Entry 1JKU (X-ray diffraction, 1.84 A resolution); this record covers chains B and C of the 6 polymer chains in the assembly.

# Chain B (and C)
Protein: pseudocatalase
From: Lactobacillus plantarum
Notes: EC 1.11.1.6; chain C of this document is another copy of the same molecule, construct and numbering; everything in this record applies to it too
Reference sequence: P60355 (MCAT_LACPL); numbering as in UniProt (aligned over 1-266)
Chain sequence (266 residues; numbered 1 to 266; the number before each row is that of its first residue):
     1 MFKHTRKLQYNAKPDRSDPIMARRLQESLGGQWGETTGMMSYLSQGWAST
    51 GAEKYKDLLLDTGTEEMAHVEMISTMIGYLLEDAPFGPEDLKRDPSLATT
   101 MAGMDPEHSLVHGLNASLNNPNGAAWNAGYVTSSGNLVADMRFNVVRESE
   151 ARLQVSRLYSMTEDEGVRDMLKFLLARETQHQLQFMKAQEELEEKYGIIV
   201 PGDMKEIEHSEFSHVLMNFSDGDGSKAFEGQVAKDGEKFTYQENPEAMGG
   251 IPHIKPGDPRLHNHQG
Bound ions: manganese (III) ion site 1: E35, E66, H69 (together with hydroxide ion); Ca2+ site 1: D57, D61 (shared with N218(C), S220(C), G222(C) of chain C); manganese (III) ion site 2: E66, E148, H181 (together with hydroxide ion); Ca2+ site 2: N218, S220, G222 (shared with D57(C), D61(C) of chain C)
Small-molecule neighbours:
  - hydroxide ion (OH), molecule 1: E35, E66, H69, E148, R177, E178, H181
  - hydroxide ion (OH), molecule 2: E35, E66, H69, R147, E148, E178, H181
  - hydroxide ion (OH), molecule 3: E35, E66, H69, L174, E178
Swiss-Prot annotation at these positions:
  - binding site (Mn(2+)): E35, E66, H69, E148, H181
  - binding site (Ca(2+)): D57, D61, N218, S220, G222
  - mutagenesis: Y42 (Y42F: Loss of activity)

# Chain B / chain C interface
Residue-residue contacts (242; chain B residue first):
  R6(B) - G250(C)
  R6(B) - I251(C)
  R6(B) - P252(C)
  K7(B) - A247(C)
  K7(B) - G250(C)
  K7(B) - I251(C)
  L8(B) - A247(C)
  L8(B) - M248(C)  hydrogen bond (backbone-backbone)
  L8(B) - G249(C)  hydrogen bond (backbone-backbone)
  L8(B) - G250(C)  hydrogen bond (backbone-backbone)
  L8(B) - P252(C)
  Q9(B) - M217(C)
  Q9(B) - F219(C)
  Q9(B) - E246(C)
  Q9(B) - A247(C)
  Q9(B) - M248(C)  hydrogen bond (backbone-backbone)
  Q9(B) - G249(C)
  Y10(B) - H209(C)
  Y10(B) - M248(C)  hydrophobic
  Y10(B) - G249(C)
  N11(B) - M248(C)
  N11(B) - G249(C)
  Q32(B) - G129(C)  hydrogen bond (side chain-backbone)
  Q32(B) - V131(C)  hydrogen bond (side chain-backbone)
  Q32(B) - T132(C)  hydrogen bond
  W33(B) - T132(C)  hydrogen bond
  W33(B) - F143(C)  hydrophobic
  E53(B) - G224(C)
  K54(B) - G224(C)
  K54(B) - A227(C)
  K54(B) - F228(C)
  K54(B) - Q231(C)
  D57(B) - S220(C)
  D57(B) - G222(C)  hydrogen bond (side chain-backbone)
  D57(B) - D223(C)
  D57(B) - G224(C)  hydrogen bond (side chain-backbone)
  D57(B) - S225(C)  hydrogen bond (side chain-backbone)
  L58(B) - L216(C)  hydrophobic
  L58(B) - F228(C)  hydrophobic
  L60(B) - S220(C)
  D61(B) - M217(C)
  D61(B) - N218(C)  hydrogen bond
  D61(B) - F219(C)  hydrogen bond (side chain-backbone)
  D61(B) - S220(C)  hydrogen bond (side chain-backbone)
  D61(B) - S225(C)  hydrogen bond
  T64(B) - F219(C)
  E65(B) - F219(C)
  T75(B) - P252(C)
  Y79(B) - P252(C)
  Y79(B) - H253(C)  hydrogen bond (side chain-backbone)
  Y79(B) - I254(C)  hydrophobic
  E82(B) - I254(C)
  E82(B) - K255(C)  hydrogen bond (side chain-backbone)
  D83(B) - K255(C)  salt bridge
  F86(B) - R260(C)
  F86(B) - L261(C)  hydrophobic
  D90(B) - R260(C)  salt bridge
  S109(B) - L261(C)
  G113(B) - N263(C)
  G129(B) - Q32(C)  hydrogen bond (backbone-side chain)
  G129(B) - Y130(C)
  Y130(B) - G129(C)
  V131(B) - Q32(C)  hydrogen bond (backbone-side chain)
  T132(B) - Q32(C)
  T132(B) - W33(C)  hydrogen bond
  T132(B) - E150(C)
  S134(B) - E150(C)
  S134(B) - L153(C)
  S134(B) - R157(C)  hydrogen bond (backbone-side chain)
  N136(B) - L153(C)
  A139(B) - E150(C)
  D140(B) - E150(C)
  R142(B) - V145(C)
  R142(B) - V146(C)
  R142(B) - S149(C)  hydrogen bond
  R142(B) - Q182(C)  hydrogen bond
  R142(B) - M186(C)
  F143(B) - W33(C)  hydrophobic
  F143(B) - V146(C)
  V145(B) - R142(C)
  V146(B) - R142(C)
  V146(B) - F143(C)
  V146(B) - V146(C)  hydrophobic
  S149(B) - R142(C)  hydrogen bond
  S149(B) - V200(C)
  E150(B) - T132(C)
  E150(B) - S134(C)
  E150(B) - A139(C)
  E150(B) - D140(C)
  R152(B) - I199(C)
  R152(B) - V200(C)  hydrogen bond (side chain-backbone)
  R152(B) - P201(C)  hydrogen bond (side chain-backbone)
  R152(B) - M204(C)
  R152(B) - E208(C)  salt bridge
  L153(B) - S134(C)
  L153(B) - N136(C)
  S156(B) - P201(C)
  S156(B) - M204(C)
  R157(B) - S134(C)  hydrogen bond (side chain-backbone)
  Y159(B) - I207(C)
  D169(B) - H209(C)  salt bridge
  K172(B) - I207(C)
  K172(B) - E208(C)
  K172(B) - H209(C)  hydrogen bond (backbone-backbone)
  F173(B) - H209(C)  hydrogen bond (backbone-side chain)
  F173(B) - F212(C)  hydrophobic
  F173(B) - M248(C)  hydrophobic
  L175(B) - M204(C)  hydrophobic
  L175(B) - I207(C)  hydrophobic
  L175(B) - E208(C)
  A176(B) - E208(C)
  A176(B) - H209(C)
  A176(B) - F212(C)
  A176(B) - S213(C)
  R177(B) - F212(C)  hydrogen bond (side chain-backbone)
  R177(B) - V215(C)  hydrogen bond (side chain-backbone)
  R177(B) - M217(C)
  T179(B) - I199(C)
  T179(B) - E208(C)  hydrogen bond
  T179(B) - S213(C)
  Q180(B) - S213(C)  hydrogen bond (backbone-backbone)
  Q180(B) - H214(C)
  Q180(B) - V215(C)  hydrogen bond (side chain-backbone)
  Q180(B) - L216(C)
  Q180(B) - F239(C)
  Q182(B) - R142(C)  hydrogen bond
  Q182(B) - I198(C)
  Q182(B) - I199(C)
  Q182(B) - V200(C)  hydrogen bond (side chain-backbone)
  L183(B) - I199(C)  hydrophobic
  L183(B) - H214(C)
  L183(B) - D235(C)
  L183(B) - F239(C)
  Q184(B) - L216(C)
  Q184(B) - F239(C)
  M186(B) - R142(C)
  M186(B) - I198(C)
  K187(B) - F228(C)
  K187(B) - V232(C)
  K187(B) - F239(C)
  E191(B) - Q231(C)  hydrogen bond
  I198(B) - Q182(C)
  I198(B) - M186(C)
  I199(B) - R152(C)
  I199(B) - T179(C)
  I199(B) - Q182(C)
  I199(B) - L183(C)  hydrophobic
  V200(B) - S149(C)
  V200(B) - R152(C)  hydrogen bond (backbone-side chain)
  V200(B) - Q182(C)  hydrogen bond (backbone-side chain)
  P201(B) - R152(C)  hydrogen bond (backbone-side chain)
  P201(B) - L153(C)
  P201(B) - S156(C)
  M204(B) - R152(C)
  M204(B) - S156(C)
  M204(B) - L175(C)  hydrophobic
  I207(B) - Y159(C)
  I207(B) - K172(C)  hydrogen bond (backbone-side chain)
  E208(B) - R152(C)  salt bridge
  E208(B) - K172(C)
  E208(B) - L175(C)
  E208(B) - A176(C)
  E208(B) - T179(C)  hydrogen bond
  H209(B) - Y10(C)
  H209(B) - D169(C)  salt bridge
  H209(B) - K172(C)  hydrogen bond (backbone-backbone)
  H209(B) - F173(C)  hydrogen bond (side chain-backbone)
  H209(B) - A176(C)
  F212(B) - F173(C)  hydrophobic
  F212(B) - A176(C)
  F212(B) - R177(C)  hydrogen bond (backbone-side chain)
  S213(B) - A176(C)
  S213(B) - T179(C)
  S213(B) - Q180(C)  hydrogen bond (backbone-backbone)
  H214(B) - Q180(C)
  H214(B) - L183(C)
  V215(B) - R177(C)  hydrogen bond (backbone-side chain)
  V215(B) - Q180(C)  hydrogen bond (backbone-side chain)
  L216(B) - L58(C)  hydrophobic
  L216(B) - Q180(C)
  L216(B) - Q184(C)
  M217(B) - Q9(C)  hydrogen bond
  M217(B) - D61(C)
  M217(B) - R177(C)
  N218(B) - D57(C)
  N218(B) - D61(C)
  F219(B) - Q9(C)
  F219(B) - D61(C)  hydrogen bond (backbone-side chain)
  F219(B) - T64(C)
  F219(B) - E65(C)
  S220(B) - D57(C)
  S220(B) - L60(C)
  S220(B) - D61(C)  hydrogen bond (backbone-side chain)
  G222(B) - D57(C)  hydrogen bond (backbone-side chain)
  G224(B) - E53(C)
  G224(B) - K54(C)
  G224(B) - D57(C)
  S225(B) - D57(C)  hydrogen bond
  S225(B) - D61(C)  hydrogen bond
  A227(B) - K54(C)
  F228(B) - K54(C)
  F228(B) - L58(C)  hydrophobic
  F228(B) - K187(C)
  Q231(B) - K187(C)
  Q231(B) - E191(C)  hydrogen bond
  V232(B) - K187(C)  hydrogen bond (backbone-side chain)
  A233(B) - K187(C)
  D235(B) - L183(C)
  F239(B) - Q180(C)
  F239(B) - L183(C)
  F239(B) - Q184(C)
  F239(B) - K187(C)
  E246(B) - Q9(C)
  A247(B) - K7(C)
  A247(B) - L8(C)
  A247(B) - Q9(C)
  M248(B) - L8(C)  hydrogen bond (backbone-backbone)
  M248(B) - Q9(C)  hydrogen bond (backbone-backbone)
  M248(B) - N11(C)
  G249(B) - L8(C)  hydrogen bond (backbone-backbone)
  G249(B) - Q9(C)
  G249(B) - Y10(C)
  G249(B) - N11(C)
  G250(B) - K7(C)
  G250(B) - L8(C)  hydrogen bond (backbone-backbone)
  I251(B) - K7(C)
  P252(B) - R6(C)
  P252(B) - L8(C)  hydrophobic
  P252(B) - T75(C)
  P252(B) - Y79(C)
  H253(B) - Y79(C)  hydrogen bond (backbone-side chain)
  I254(B) - G78(C)
  I254(B) - Y79(C)  hydrophobic
  I254(B) - E82(C)
  K255(B) - E82(C)  hydrogen bond (backbone-side chain)
  K255(B) - D83(C)  salt bridge
  R260(B) - F86(C)
  R260(B) - E89(C)
  R260(B) - D90(C)  salt bridge
  L261(B) - F86(C)  hydrophobic
  L261(B) - S109(C)
  N263(B) - G113(C)
Also at the interface, not in a pair above, chain B (107 interface residues in all): Y55, G78, G87, E89, N115, G135, A188, D223, K234, D258
Also at the interface, not in a pair above, chain C (107 interface residues in all): Y55, G87, N115, G135, A188, A233, K234, D258

# In short
Chain B and chain C each contribute 107 residues to their interface; the contacts include 62 hydrogen bonds
and 8 salt bridges. Polar contacts include D83(B)-K255(C), D90(B)-R260(C) and R152(B)-E208(C). Ligands of
chain B: 3 copies of hydroxide ion.
Both chains are pseudocatalase (Lactobacillus plantarum). Entry 1JKU (Crystal Structure of Manganese Catalase
from Lactobacillus plantarum) was determined by X-ray diffraction (same publication as 1JKV).
